2ZZD - chains E and I of the 12 polymer chains in the assembly; structure by X-ray diffraction, 1.78 A resolution.

Chain E:
Name: Thiocyanate hydrolase subunit beta
Source organism: Thiobacillus thioparus
Notes: EC 3.5.5.8
UniProt: O66186 (SCNB_THITI); numbering as in UniProt (aligned over 1-157)
Amino-acid sequence (157 residues; each row starts with the number of its first residue):
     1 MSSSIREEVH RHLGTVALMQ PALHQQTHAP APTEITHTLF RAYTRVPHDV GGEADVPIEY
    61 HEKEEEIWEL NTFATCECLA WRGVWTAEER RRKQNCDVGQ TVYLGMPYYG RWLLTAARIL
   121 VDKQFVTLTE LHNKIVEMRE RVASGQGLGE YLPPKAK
Unresolved in the structure: 1-3, 155-157

Chain I:
Name: Thiocyanate hydrolase subunit gamma
Source organism: Thiobacillus thioparus
Notes: EC 3.5.5.8
UniProt: O66188 (SCNC_THITI); residues 1-243 here = UniProt positions 1-243
Amino-acid sequence (243 residues; numbered 1 to 243; the number before each row is that of its first residue):
     1 MSADHDHDHD HDHDHKPAPM VEEVSDFEIL EMAVRELAIE KGLFSAEDHR VWKDYVHTLG
    61 PLPAARLVAK AWLDPEYKKL CIEDGVEASK AVGVNWVTSP PTQFGTPSDY CNLRVLADSP
   121 TLKHVVVCTL CSCYPRPILG QSPEWYRSPN YRRRLVRWPR QVLAEFGLQL PSEVQIRVAD
   181 SNQKTRYIVM PVRPEGTDGW TEDQLAEIVT RDCLIGVAVP KPGITVNAKR PVLKANRPVH
   241 HDH
Unresolved in the structure: 1-22, 240-243
Modified residues: Cys-131 (3-sulfinoalanine; CSD); Cys-133 (3-sulfinoalanine; CSD)
Metal / ion sites: Co3+: Cys-128, Cys-131, Ser-132, Cys-133
Swiss-Prot annotation at these positions:
  - binding site (Co(3+)): Cys-128, Cys-131, Ser-132, Cys-133
  - modified residue: Cys-131 (Cysteine sulfinic acid (-SO2H)), Cys-133 (Cysteine sulfenic acid (-SOH))

How chain E and chain I interact:
Contacting residue pairs (8):
  His-28(E) / Arg-153(I)  hydrogen bond
  Ala-29(E) / Pro-149(I)
  Ala-31(E) / Leu-233(I)  hydrophobic
  Thr-33(E) / Asn-236(I)
  Ile-35(E) / Phe-27(I)  hydrophobic
  His-37(E) / Asp-26(I)  salt bridge
  Phe-40(E) / Asp-26(I)
  Phe-40(E) / Phe-27(I)  hydrophobic
Also at the interface, not in a pair above, chain E (8 interface residues in all): Pro-32
Also at the interface, not in a pair above, chain I (7 interface residues in all): Lys-234

Overview:
Chain E and chain I form an interface of 8 and 7 residues respectively, with 1 hydrogen bond and 1 salt
bridge. Polar contacts include His-37(E)/Asp-26(I) and His-28(E)/Arg-153(I). Cys-128(I), Cys-131(I),
Ser-132(I) and Cys-133(I) coordinate Co3+. From UniProt: 4 Co3+-binding residues on chain I.
Chain E is Thiocyanate hydrolase subunit beta and chain I is Thiocyanate hydrolase subunit gamma, both from
Thiobacillus thioparus; the structure, Recombinant thiocyanate hydrolase, air-oxidized form of holo-enzyme,
was determined by X-ray diffraction (same publication as 2DXB and 2DXC).
